PDB entry 8ZNO | electron microscopy, 3.02 A resolution | chains C and O of the 20 polymer chains in the assembly

[Chain C (and O)]
Name: Cytochrome b
Organism: Arachis hypogaea
Notes: chain O of this document is another copy of the same molecule, construct and numbering; everything in this record applies to it too
Reference sequence: A0A8F2YUY6 (A0A8F2YUY6_ARAHY); numbering as in UniProt (aligned over 1-386)
Amino-acid sequence (386 residues; each row starts with the number of its first residue):
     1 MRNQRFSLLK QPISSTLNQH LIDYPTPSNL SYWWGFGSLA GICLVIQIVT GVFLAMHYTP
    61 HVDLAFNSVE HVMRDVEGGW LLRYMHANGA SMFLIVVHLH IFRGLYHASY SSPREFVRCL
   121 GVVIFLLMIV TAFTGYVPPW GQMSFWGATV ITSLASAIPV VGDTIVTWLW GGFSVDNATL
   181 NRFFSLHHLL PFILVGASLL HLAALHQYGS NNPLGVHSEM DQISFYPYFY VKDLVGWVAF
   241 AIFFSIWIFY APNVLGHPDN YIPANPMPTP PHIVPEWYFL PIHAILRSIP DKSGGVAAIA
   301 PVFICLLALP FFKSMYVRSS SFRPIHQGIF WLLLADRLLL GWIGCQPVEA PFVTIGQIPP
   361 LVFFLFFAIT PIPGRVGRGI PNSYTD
Metal / ion sites: heme Fe site 1: His86, His187; heme Fe site 2: His100, His201
Residues lining bound ligands:
  - 1,2-Distearoyl-sn-glycerophosphoethanolamine (3PE), molecule 1: Pro12, Ile13, Ser15, Thr16
  - 1,2-Distearoyl-sn-glycerophosphoethanolamine (3PE), molecule 2: Trp33, Leu99, Tyr106, His107, Ser321, Gln327, Phe330, Trp331, Leu334
  - 1,2-Distearoyl-sn-glycerophosphoethanolamine (3PE), molecule 3: His98, Phe102, Trp277, Leu280, Pro281, Arg337, Leu338, Gly341, Trp342, Cys345, Gln346
  - 1,2-Distearoyl-sn-glycerophosphoethanolamine (3PE), molecule 4: Glu115, Phe116, Cys119, Leu120, Val123, Ile304, Leu307, Ala308, Phe311, Lys313
  - 1,2-Distearoyl-sn-glycerophosphoethanolamine (3PE), molecule 5: Phe116, Leu200, Ala203, Gln207
  - 1,2-Distearoyl-sn-glycerophosphoethanolamine (3PE), molecule 6: Thr164, Ile165, Trp168
  - 1,2-Distearoyl-sn-glycerophosphoethanolamine (3PE), molecule 7: Phe243, Ile246, Trp247, Tyr250, Ala251
  - heme (HEM), molecule 1: Trp34, Gly35, Gly37, Ser38, Ala40, Gly41, Phe93, Val97, His100, Ile101, Arg103, Ser109, Val117, Arg118, Gly121, Val122, Ile124, Phe125, Met128, Ser198, His201, Leu202, Leu205, Ser210, Asn211
  - heme (HEM), molecule 2: Leu44, Gln47, Ile48, Gly51, Val52, Leu54, Ala55, Tyr58, Val69, Arg83, His86, Ala87, Ala90, Phe93, Thr131, Ala132, Gly135, Tyr136, Pro138, Pro139, Phe184, His187, His188, Pro191, Phe192, Tyr278

[Chain C / chain O interface]
Residue-residue contacts (31):
  Pro12(C) with Gln207(O)
  Val52(C) with Ser185(O), hydrogen bond (backbone-side chain); Leu189(O), hydrophobic
  Ala55(C) with Asn181(O); Ser185(O)
  Met56(C) with Asn181(O); Arg182(O); Ser185(O); Leu186(O), hydrophobic
  His57(C) with Asn181(O)
  Tyr58(C) with Asn181(O)
  Thr59(C) with Asn181(O)
  Pro60(C) with Thr59(O); Pro60(O)
  His61(C) with Thr59(O); Leu64(O)
  Leu64(C) with His61(O); Leu64(O), hydrophobic
  Asn181(C) with Ala55(O); Met56(O); His57(O); Tyr58(O), hydrogen bond (side chain-backbone)
  Arg182(C) with Met56(O)
  Phe184(C) with Phe184(O), hydrophobic
  Ser185(C) with Val52(O), hydrogen bond (side chain-backbone); Ala55(O)
  His188(C) with His188(O), hydrogen bond
  Leu189(C) with Val52(O), hydrophobic; Phe192(O), hydrophobic
  Phe192(C) with Leu189(O), hydrophobic; Phe192(O), hydrophobic

[In short]
17 residues of chain C and 18 residues of chain O are in contact; the contacts include 4 hydrogen bonds. Polar
pairs include Val52(C)-Ser185(O), Asn181(C)-Tyr58(O) and His188(C)-His188(O). Bound to chain C: 7 copies of
1,2-Distearoyl-sn-glycerophosphoethanolamine and heme.
Both chains are Cytochrome b (Arachis hypogaea). Entry 8ZNO (Cryo-EM structure of Arachis hypogaea bc1
complex) was determined by electron microscopy.
